Entry 1WWA (X-ray diffraction, 2.50 A resolution); this record covers chain X.

== Chain X ==
Protein: Protein (nerve growth factor receptor trka)
Organism: Homo sapiens
Notes: fragment: ligand binding domain
UniProt: P04629 (NTRK1_HUMAN); aligned to UniProt positions 278-386 over residues 278-386 (the alignment contains insertions or deletions, so no single offset holds)
Amino-acid sequence (109 residues; numbered 278 to 386; the number before each row is that of its first residue):
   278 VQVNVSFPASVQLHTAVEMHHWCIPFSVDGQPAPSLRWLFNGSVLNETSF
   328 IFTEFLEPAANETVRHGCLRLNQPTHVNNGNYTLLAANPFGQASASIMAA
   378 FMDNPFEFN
Unresolved in the structure: 278-281
Disulfides: Cys300-Cys345
Curated features (UniProtKB/Swiss-Prot):
  - glycosylation (N-linked (GlcNAc...) asparagine): Asn281, Asn318, Asn323, Asn338, Asn358

== Overview ==
Chain X is Protein (nerve growth factor receptor trka) (Homo sapiens); the structure, Ngf binding domain of
human trka receptor, was determined by X-ray diffraction, deposited together with 1WWB and 1WWC.
